Entry 8W5K (electron microscopy, 3.60 A resolution); this record covers chains E and F of the 10 polymer chains in the assembly.

== Chain E ==
Protein: Mitochondrial import receptor subunit TOM7
Source organism: Saccharomyces cerevisiae (strain ATCC 204508 / S288c)
UniProtKB: P53507 (TOM7_YEAST); residues 1-60 here = UniProt positions 1-60
Sequence (60 residues; row label = number of the first residue in the row):
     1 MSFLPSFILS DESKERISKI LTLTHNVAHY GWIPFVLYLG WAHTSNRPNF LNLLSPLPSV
Not modelled in the structure: 1-18

== Chain F ==
Protein: Mitochondrial import receptor subunit TOM40
Source organism: Saccharomyces cerevisiae (strain ATCC 204508 / S288c)
UniProtKB: P23644 (TOM40_YEAST); residue numbers follow UniProt; this construct covers 1-387
Sequence (387 residues; numbered 1 to 387; the number before each row is that of its first residue):
     1 MSAPTPLAEA SQIPTIPALS PLTAKQSKGN FFSSNPISSF VVDTYKQLHS HRQSLELVNP
    61 GTVENLNKEV SRDVFLSQYF FTGLRADLNK AFSMNPAFQT SHTFSIGSQA LPKYAFSALF
   121 ANDNLFAQGN IDNDLSVSGR LNYGWDKKNI SKVNLQISDG QPTMCQLEQD YQASDFSVNV
   181 KTLNPSFSEK GEFTGVAVAS FLQSVTPQLA LGLETLYSRT DGSAPGDAGV SYLTRYVSKK
   241 QDWIFSGQLQ ANGALIASLW RKVAQNVEAG IETTLQAGMV PITDPLMGTP IGIQPTVEGS
   301 TTIGAKYEYR QSVYRGTLDS NGKVACFLER KVLPTLSVLF CGEIDHFKND TKIGCGLQFE
   361 TAGNQELLML QQGLDADGNP LQALPQL
Not modelled in the structure: 1-48, 277-294, 374-387
Small-molecule neighbours: 46E ((2R)-3-{[(S)-(2-aminoethoxy)(hydroxy)phosphoryl]oxy}-2-(tetradecanoyloxy)propyl tetradecanoate): Leu-84, Arg-85, Ala-86, Ile-106, Leu-328, Arg-330, Val-332, Val-338, Phe-340, Leu-357

== How chain E and chain F interact ==
Contacting residue pairs (31):
  His-29(E) with Val-137(F); Ile-157(F)
  Tyr-30(E) with Leu-135(F), hydrophobic
  Trp-32(E) with Gln-128(F); Gly-129(F); Ser-138(F); Gly-139(F)
  Ile-33(E) with Gly-129(F); Asn-130(F)
  Val-36(E) with Phe-98(F)
  Leu-37(E) with Phe-98(F), hydrophobic; Ala-118(F), hydrophobic
  Leu-39(E) with Phe-120(F), hydrophobic
  Gly-40(E) with Phe-98(F); Phe-120(F)
  His-43(E) with Pro-96(F); Phe-120(F)
  Thr-44(E) with Ser-93(F), hydrogen bond; Phe-98(F)
  Asn-46(E) with Asn-364(F), hydrogen bond
  Asn-52(E) with Lys-90(F); Phe-92(F)
  Leu-53(E) with Phe-92(F)
  Leu-54(E) with His-102(F), hydrogen bond (backbone-side chain)
  Ser-55(E) with Lys-90(F), hydrogen bond (backbone-side chain)
  Pro-56(E) with His-102(F); Thr-361(F)
  Leu-57(E) with Lys-90(F), hydrogen bond (backbone-side chain)
  Pro-58(E) with Thr-361(F); Ala-362(F)
  Val-60(E) with Gly-363(F)
Also at the interface, not in a pair above, chain E (20 interface residues in all): Trp-41
Also at the interface, not in a pair above, chain F (27 interface residues in all): Thr-100, Phe-116, Ala-127, Ile-131, Leu-141, Gln-365, Leu-368

== Overview ==
20 residues of chain E and 27 residues of chain F are in contact, with 5 hydrogen bonds. Polar contacts
include Thr-44(E)/Ser-93(F), Asn-46(E)/Asn-364(F) and Leu-54(E)/His-102(F). Bound to chain F: compound 46E.
Here chain E is Mitochondrial import receptor subunit TOM7 and chain F is Mitochondrial import receptor
subunit TOM40, both from Saccharomyces cerevisiae (strain ATCC 204508 / S288c). Entry 8W5K (Cryo-EM structure
of the yeast TOM core complex crosslinked by BS3 (from TOM-TIM23 complex)) was determined by electron
microscopy together with 8W5J from the same study.
